5W64 - chains M and N of the 20 polymer chains in the assembly; structure by electron microscopy, 4.20 A resolution (low resolution: residue-level contacts below are approximate; hydrogen-bond / salt-bridge calls are withheld).

# Chain M
Protein: DNA-directed RNA polymerase I subunit RPA49
Source organism: Saccharomyces cerevisiae (strain ATCC 204508 / S288c)
Reference sequence: Q01080 (RPA49_YEAST); residue numbers follow UniProt; this construct covers 1-415
Sequence (415 residues; each row starts with the number of its first residue):
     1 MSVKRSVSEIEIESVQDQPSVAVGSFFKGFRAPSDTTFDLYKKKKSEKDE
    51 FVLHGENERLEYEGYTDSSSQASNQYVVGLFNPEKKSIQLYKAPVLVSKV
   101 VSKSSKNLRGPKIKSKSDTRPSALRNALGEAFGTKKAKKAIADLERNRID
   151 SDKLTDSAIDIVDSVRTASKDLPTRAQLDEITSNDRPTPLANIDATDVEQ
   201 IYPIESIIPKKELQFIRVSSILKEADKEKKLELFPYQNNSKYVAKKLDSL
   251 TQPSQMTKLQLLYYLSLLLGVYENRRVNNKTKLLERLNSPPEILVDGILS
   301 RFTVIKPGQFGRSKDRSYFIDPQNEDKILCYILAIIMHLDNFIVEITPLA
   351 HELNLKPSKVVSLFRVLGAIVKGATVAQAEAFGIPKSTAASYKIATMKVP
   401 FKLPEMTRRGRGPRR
Unresolved in the structure: 1-7, 114-415

# Chain N
Protein: DNA-directed RNA polymerase I subunit RPA34
Source organism: Saccharomyces cerevisiae (strain ATCC 204508 / S288c)
Reference sequence: P47006 (RPA34_YEAST); residue numbers follow UniProt; this construct covers 1-233
Sequence (233 residues; numbered 1 to 233; the number before each row is that of its first residue):
     1 MSKLSKDYVSDSDSDDEVISNEFSIPDGFKKCKHLKNFPLNGDNKKKAKQ
    51 QQVWLIKFPSNVDISKLKSLPVDFESSTTMTIDKHDYKIMDDTDIESSLT
   101 QDNLSNMTLLVPSESKESLKIASTAKDNAPLQFDKVFSVSETAKIPAIDY
   151 SKVRVPRKDVPKVEGLKLEHFATGYDAEDFHVAEEVKENKKEPKKRSHHD
   201 DEEESSEKKKKKKEKREKREKKDKKDKKKKHRD
Unresolved in the structure: 1-22, 181-233
Covalent attachments: covalent link Phe23-Ile25; covalent link Glu96-Ser105; covalent link Glu96-Met107

# Interface between chain M and chain N
Contacting residue pairs (92; chain M residue first):
  Ser8(M) with Asp73(N)
  Glu9(M) with Asp73(N); Phe74(N)
  Ile10(M) with Trp54(N); Leu70(N); Asp73(N)
  Glu11(M) with Lys68(N); Ser69(N)
  Ile12(M) with Lys68(N); Ser69(N); Leu70(N)
  Gln16(M) with Lys36(N)
  Pro19(M) with His34(N)
  Ser20(M) with Lys36(N); Pro112(N); Leu119(N)
  Val21(M) with Leu109(N); Leu110(N); Pro112(N)
  Ala22(M) with Thr108(N); Leu109(N); Leu110(N); Leu119(N)
  Val23(M) with Met107(N); Thr108(N); Leu109(N); Phe133(N)
  Gly24(M) with Asn106(N); Thr108(N)
  Ser25(M) with Asn106(N)
  Phe26(M) with Asn106(N); Thr108(N)
  Phe27(M) with Asn106(N)
  Lys28(M) with Leu104(N); Asn106(N)
  Gly29(M) with Asn106(N)
  Arg31(M) with Ile121(N); Asn128(N)
  Phe38(M) with Leu110(N); Ser118(N); Leu119(N); Lys120(N); Ile121(N)
  Asp39(M) with Ser118(N)
  Leu40(M) with Cys32(N)
  Tyr41(M) with Ser24(N); Lys30(N); Cys32(N)
  Lys42(M) with Gly28(N); Phe29(N); Lys30(N)
  Lys43(M) with Gly28(N); Phe29(N)
  Lys44(M) with Lys30(N)
  Val52(M) with Phe29(N)
  Leu53(M) with Leu110(N); Leu119(N)
  Gln71(M) with Ser60(N)
  Ala72(M) with Ser60(N)
  Ser73(M) with Ser60(N)
  Asn74(M) with Phe58(N); Pro59(N); Ser60(N)
  Gln75(M) with Phe58(N); Pro59(N); Ser60(N); Val62(N); Ile64(N)
  Tyr76(M) with Lys57(N)
  Val77(M) with Leu55(N); Ile56(N); Phe58(N); Ile64(N)
  Val78(M) with Trp54(N); Leu55(N)
  Gly79(M) with Val53(N); Trp54(N)
  Leu80(M) with Phe38(N); Gln52(N); Val53(N)
  Phe81(M) with Gln51(N); Gln52(N); Trp54(N)
  Asn82(M) with Asp43(N); Gln51(N)
  Pro83(M) with Lys49(N); Gln50(N); Gln51(N)
  Gln89(M) with Phe38(N); Pro39(N)
  Tyr91(M) with Lys36(N); Phe38(N)
Other interface residues (no listed pair), chain M (51 interface residues in all): Phe30, Ala32, Ser34, Thr37, Glu50, His54, Glu84, Lys85, Val95
Other interface residues (no listed pair), chain N (53 interface residues in all): Phe23, Lys31, Leu35, Asn37, Asp63, Pro71, Ile95, Ser105, Val111, Asp127, Pro130

# In short
Chain M and chain N form an interface of 51 and 53 residues respectively.
Chain M is DNA-directed RNA polymerase I subunit RPA49 and chain N is DNA-directed RNA polymerase I subunit
RPA34, both from Saccharomyces cerevisiae (strain ATCC 204508 / S288c); the structure, RNA Polymerase I
Initial Transcribing Complex State 1, was determined by electron microscopy together with 5W65, 5W5Y and 5W66
from the same study.
